3ZWG - chain A; structure by X-ray diffraction, 3.00 A resolution.

# Chain A
Protein: Fragaceatoxin C
Source organism: Actinia fragacea
Reference sequence: B9W5G6 (ACTPC_ACTFR); numbering as in UniProt (aligned over 1-179)
Chain sequence (179 residues; each row starts with the number of its first residue):
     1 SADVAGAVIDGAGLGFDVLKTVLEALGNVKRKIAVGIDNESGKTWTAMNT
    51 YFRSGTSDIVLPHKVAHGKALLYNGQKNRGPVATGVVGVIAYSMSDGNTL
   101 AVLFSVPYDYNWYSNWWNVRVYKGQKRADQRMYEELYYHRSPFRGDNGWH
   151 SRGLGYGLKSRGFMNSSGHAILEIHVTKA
Disordered / not traced: 1
UniProt features mapped onto this chain:
  - region: Ser1 to Val29 (N-terminal alpha-helix that contributes to the pore), Ser105 to Arg120 (Trp-rich region, which is important for the binding to lipid membrane)
  - motif: Arg144 to Asp146 (Cell attachment site, crucial for protein stability)
  - binding site (an N-(acyl)-sphingosylphosphocholine): Arg31, Arg53, Ser54, Arg79, Gly85, Tyr108, Tyr113, Ser114, Trp116, Tyr133, Tyr137, Tyr138, Arg144, Gly168
  - binding site (N-acetyl-D-glucosamine 6-sulfate): Tyr51, Arg53, Tyr138
  - site: Phe16 (Part of the hydrophobic cavity (in subunit A) that receives Val-60 from the adjacent subunit (B)), Val60 (Protrudes from one subunit (B) and inserts into the hydrophobic cavity from the adjacent subunit (A)), Trp149 (Part of the hydrophobic cavity (in subunit A) that receives Val-60 from the adjacent subunit (B)), Phe163 (Part of the hydrophobic cavity (in subunit A) that receives Val-60 from the adjacent subunit (B))
  - mutagenesis: Val8 (V8C: In V8C/K69C; loss of ability to form stable pores after addition of a new disulfide bond; when associated with C-69), Phe16 (F16A/G/P: Loss of pore formation ability in cholesterol-rich membranes, but no change in pore formation on membranes with low cholesterol content), Val60 (V60E: V60E/W149A; decrease in hemolytic activity, suggesting that this mutant forms functional but structurally weak pores; when associated with A-149), Lys69 (K69C: In V8C/K69C; loss of ability to form stable pores after addition of a new disulfide bond; when associated with C-8), Trp112 (W112R: In W112R/W116F; loss of ability to bind membranes; when associated with F-116), Trp116 (W116F: In W112R/W116F; loss of ability to bind membranes; when associated with R-112), Trp149 (W149A: In V60E/W149A; decrease in hemolytic activity, suggesting that this mutant forms functional but structurally weak pores; when associated with E-60)

# Summary
Curated annotation (UniProt) lists 14 N-(acyl)-sphingosylphosphocholine-binding residues, 3
N-acetyl-D-glucosamine 6-sulfate-binding residues and 7 mutagenesis sites.
Chain A is Fragaceatoxin C (Actinia fragacea); the structure, Crystal structure of the pore-forming toxin FraC
from Actinia fragacea (form 2), was determined by X-ray diffraction, deposited together with 3ZWJ.
